Entry 2XI2 (X-ray diffraction, 1.80 A resolution); this record covers chain A.

[Chain A]
Molecule: RNA-directed RNA polymerase
From: Hepatitis C virus genotype 1a (isolate H77)
Notes: EC 2.7.7.48; fragment: catalytic domain, residues 2421-2990
UniProt: P27958 (POLG_HCV77); residues 1-570 here correspond to UniProt positions 2421-2990 (UniProt number = residue number + 2420)
Chain sequence (576 residues; each row starts with the number of its first residue):
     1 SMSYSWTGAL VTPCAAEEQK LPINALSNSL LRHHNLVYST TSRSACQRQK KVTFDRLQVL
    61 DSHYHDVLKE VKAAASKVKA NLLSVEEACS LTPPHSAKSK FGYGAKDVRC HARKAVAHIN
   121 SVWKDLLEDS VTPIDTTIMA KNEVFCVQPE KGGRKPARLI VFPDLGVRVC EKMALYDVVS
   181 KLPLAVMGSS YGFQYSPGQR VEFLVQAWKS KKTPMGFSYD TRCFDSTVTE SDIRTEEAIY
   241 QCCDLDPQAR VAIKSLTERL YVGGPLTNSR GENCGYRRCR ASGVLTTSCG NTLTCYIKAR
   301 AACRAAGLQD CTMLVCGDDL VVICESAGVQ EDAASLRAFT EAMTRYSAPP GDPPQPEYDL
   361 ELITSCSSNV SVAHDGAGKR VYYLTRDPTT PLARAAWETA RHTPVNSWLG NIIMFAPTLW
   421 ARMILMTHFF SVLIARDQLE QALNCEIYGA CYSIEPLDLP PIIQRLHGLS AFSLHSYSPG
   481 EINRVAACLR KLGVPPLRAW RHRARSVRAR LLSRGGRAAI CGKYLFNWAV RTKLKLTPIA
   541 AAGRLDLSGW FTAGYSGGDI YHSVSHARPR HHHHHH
Disordered / not traced: 563-576
Construct notes: conflict Gln49 (Lys2469 in P27958), His65 (Gln2485 in P27958), Thr92 (Ala2512 in P27958), Phe217 (Leu2637 in P27958), Gly283 (Arg2703 in P27958), Cys295 (Arg2715 in P27958), Arg505 (Trp2925 in P27958), Ser513 (Ala2933 in P27958), Arg517 (Lys2937 in P27958), Ala540 (Thr2960 in P27958); expression tag (571-576)
Swiss-Prot annotation at these positions:
  - binding site (Mg(2+)): Asp220, Asp318, Asp319
  - modified residue (Phosphoserine): Ser29, Ser42
From the paper describing this entry:
  - mutagenesis - S556K: increased catalytic activity on GC dinucleotide

[Summary]
UniProt lists 3 Mg2+-binding residues. The paper reports that S556K increases catalytic activity on GC
dinucleotide.
Chain A is RNA-directed RNA polymerase (Hepatitis C virus genotype 1a (isolate H77)); the structure, HCV-H77
NS5B Apo Polymerase, was determined by X-ray diffraction (same publication as 2XHU, 2XHV, 2XHW and 2XI3).
